Entry 5NKQ (X-ray diffraction, 2.17 A resolution); this record covers chains B and H of the 4 polymer chains in the assembly.

Chain B:
Molecule: Putative fluoride ion transporter CrcB
From: Bordetella pertussis
Reference sequence: Q7VYU0 (CRCB_BORPE); residues 1-128 here = UniProt positions 1-128
Amino-acid sequence (128 residues; numbered 1 to 128; the number before each row is that of its first residue):
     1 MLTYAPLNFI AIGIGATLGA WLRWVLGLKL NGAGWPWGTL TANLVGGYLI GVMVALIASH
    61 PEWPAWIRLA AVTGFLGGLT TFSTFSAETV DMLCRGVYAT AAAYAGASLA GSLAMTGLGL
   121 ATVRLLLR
Not modelled in the structure: 1-4
Construct notes: conflict Lys-29 (Arg in Q7VYU0), Cys-94 (Glu in Q7VYU0)
Metal / ion sites: Na+: Gly-77, Thr-80 (shared with 2 residues of chain A)
What the authors report for this chain:
  - Na+ coordination: Gly-77, Thr-80
  - binding site for fluoride ion: Asn-43, Phe-82, Phe-85, Ser-108, Ser-112

Chain H:
Molecule: Monobody
From: Homo sapiens
Notes: antibody fragment or engineered binder
Amino-acid sequence (92 residues; row label = number of the first residue in the row):
     1 SVSSVPTKLE VVAATPTSLL ISWDAYYDEV MYYRITYGET GGNSPVQEFT VPGSSSTATI
    61 SGLKPGVDYT ITVYAYYDSY GHWSPISINY RT
Not modelled in the structure: 41-45

How chain B and chain H interact:
Pairs across the interface (16):
  Val-54(B) / Tyr-80(H)  hydrophobic
  Ile-57(B) / Tyr-77(H)  hydrophobic
  Ile-57(B) / Trp-83(H)
  Ala-58(B) / His-82(H)
  Ala-58(B) / Ser-84(H)  hydrogen bond (backbone-side chain)
  Pro-61(B) / Val-2(H)
  Pro-61(B) / Ser-3(H)
  Pro-61(B) / Tyr-26(H)  hydrogen bond (backbone-side chain)
  Pro-61(B) / Trp-83(H)
  Glu-62(B) / Ser-1(H)  hydrogen bond
  Pro-64(B) / Tyr-27(H)
  Arg-68(B) / Asp-28(H)  salt bridge
  Arg-68(B) / Tyr-77(H)
  Arg-68(B) / Tyr-80(H)
  Arg-68(B) / Trp-83(H)
  Val-72(B) / Tyr-80(H)
Interface residues without a listed pair, chain B (12 interface residues in all): Ile-50, Trp-63, Ala-65, Thr-73
Interface residues without a listed pair, chain H (14 interface residues in all): Val-5, Asp-78, Gly-81

Overview:
12 residues of chain B face 14 of chain H across their interface; the contacts include 3 hydrogen bonds and 1
salt bridge. Among the polar pairs are Arg-68(B)/Asp-28(H), Ala-58(B)/Ser-84(H) and Pro-61(B)/Tyr-26(H). From
the paper: a binding site for fluoride ion at Asn-43(B), Phe-82(B) and Phe-85(B) among others; Na+
coordination by Gly-77(B) and Thr-80(B).
Here chain B is Putative fluoride ion transporter CrcB (Bordetella pertussis) and chain H is Monobody (Homo
sapiens). Entry 5NKQ (Crystal structure of a dual topology fluoride ion channel) was determined by X-ray
diffraction, deposited together with 5A40 and 5A43.
